2QEX - chains 0 and R of the 31 polymer chains in the assembly; structure by X-ray diffraction, 2.90 A resolution.

== Chain 0 ==
Molecule: 23S ribosomal RNA
From: Haloarcula marismortui
Sequence (2772 nucleotides; row label = number of the first residue in the row; note: 151 numbers in that range are skipped by the numbering (no residue carries them; nothing is unmodelled there)):
     1 GUUGGCUACUAUGCCAGCUGGUGGAUUGCUCGGCUCAGGCGCUGAUGAAG
    51 GACGUGCCAAGCUGCGAUAAGCCAUGGGGAGCCGCACGGAGGCGAAGAAC
   101 CAUGGAUUUCCGAAUGAGAAUCUCU
   128 AACAAUUGCUUCGCGCAAUGAGGAACCCCGAGAACUGAAACAUCUCAGUA
   178 UCGGGAGGAACAGAAAACGCAAUGUGAUGUCGUUAGUAACCGCGAGUGAA
   228 CGCGAUACAGCCCAAACCGAAGCCCUCACGGGCAAUGUGGUGUCAGGGCU
   278 ACCUCUCAUCAGCCGACCGUCUCGACGAAGUCUCUUGGAACAGAGCGUGA
   328 UACAGGGUGACAACCCCGUACUCGAGACCAGUACGACGUGCGGUAGUGCC
   378 AGAGUAGCGGGGGUUGGAUAUCCCUCGCGAAUAACGCAGGCAUCGACUGC
   428 GAAGGCUAAACACAACCUGAGACCGAUAGUGAACAAGUAGUGUGAACGAA
   478 CGCUGCAAAGUACCCUCAGAAGGGAGGCGAAAUAGAGCAUGAAAUCAGUU
   528 GGCGAUCGAGCGACAGGGCAUACAAGGUCCCUCGACGAAUGACCGACGCG
   578 CGAGCGUCCAGUAAGACUCACGGGAAGCCGAUGUUCUGUCGUACGUUUUG
   628 AAAAACGAGCCAGGGAGUGUGUCUGCAUGGCAAGUCUAACCGGAGUAUCC
   678 GGGGAGGCACAGGGAAACCGACAUGGCCGCAGGGCUU
   716 GCCCGAGGGCCGCCGUCUUCAAGGGCGGGGAGCCAUGUGGACACGACCCG
   766 AAUCCGGACGAUCUACGCAUGGACAAGAUGAAGCGUGCCGAAAGGCACGU
   816 GGAAGUCUGUUAGAGUUGGUGUCCUACAAUACCCUCUCGUGAUCUAUGUG
   866 UAGGGGUGAAAGGCCCAUCGAGUCCGGCAACAGCUGGUUCCAAUCGAAAC
   916 AUGUCGAAGCAUGACCUCCGCCGAGGUAGUCUGUGAGGUAGAGCGACCGA
   966 UUGGU
   999 CCUGUCAAACUCCAAACUUACAGACGCCGUUUGACGCGGGGAUUCCGGUG
  1049 CGCGGGGUAAGCCUGUGUACCAGGAGGGGAACAACCCAGAGAUAGGUUAA
  1099 GGUCCCCAAGUGUGGAUUAAGUGUAAUCCUCUGAAGGUGGUCUCGAGCCC
  1149 UAGACAGCCGGGAGGUGAGCUUAGAAGCAGCUACCCUCUAAGAAAAGCGU
  1199 AACAGCUUACCGGCCGAGGUUUGAGGCGCCCAAAAUGAUCGGGACUCAAA
  1249 UCCACCACCGAGACCUGUCCGUACCACUCAUACUGGUAAUCGAGUAGAUU
  1299 GGCGCUCUAAUUGGAUGGAAGUAGGGGUGAAAACUCCUAUGGACCGAUUA
  1349 GUGACGAAAAUCCUGGCCAUAGUAGCAGCGAUAGUCGGGUGAGAACCCCG
  1399 ACGGCCUAAUGGAUAAGGGUUCCUCAGCACUGCUGAUCAGCUGAGGGUUA
  1449 GCCGGUCCUAAGUCAUACCGCAACUCGACUAUGACGAAAUGGGAAACGGG
  1499 UUAAUAUUCCCGUGCCACUAUGCAGUGAAAGUUGACGCCCUGGGGUCGAU
  1549 CACGCUGGGCA
  1561 UCGCCCAGUCGAACCGUCCAACUCCGUGGAAGCCGUAAUGGCAGGAAGCG
  1611 GACGAACGGCGGCAUAGGGAAACGUGAUUCAACCUGGGGCCCAUGAAAAG
  1661 ACGAGCAUAGUGUCCGUACCGAGAACCGACACAGGUGUCCAUGGCGGCGA
  1711 AAGCCAAGGCCUGUCGGGAGCAACCAACGUUAGGGAAUUCGGCAAGUUAG
  1761 UCCCGUACCUUCGGAAGAAGGGAUGCCUGCUCCGGAACGGAGCAGGUCGC
  1811 AGUGACUCGGAAGCUCGGACUGUCUAGUAACAACAUAGGUGACCGCAAAU
  1861 CCGCAAGGACUCGUACGGUCACUGAAUCCUGCCCAGUGCAGGUAUCUGAA
  1911 CACCUCGUACAAGAGGACGAAGGACCUGUCAACGGCGGGGG
  1964 UCUUAAGGUAGCGUAGUACCUUGCCGCAUCAGUAGCGGCUUGCAUGAAUG
  2014 GAUUAACCAGAGCUUCACUGUCCCAACGUUGGGCCCGGUGAACUGUACAU
  2064 UCCAGUGCGGAGUCUGGAGACACCCAGGGGGAAGCGAAGACCCUAUGGAG
  2114 CUUUACUGCAGGCUGUCGCUGAG
  2237 GACUCUCACUCCGGGAGGAGGACACCGAUAGCCGGGCAGUUUGACUGGGG
  2287 CGGUACGCGCUCGAAAAGAUAUCGAGCGCGCCCUAUGGCUAUCUCAGCCG
  2337 GG
  2344 GACCCGGCGAAGAGUGCAAGAGCAAAAGAUAGCUUGACAGUGUUCUUCCC
  2394 AACGAGGAACGCUGACGCGAAAGCGUGGUCUAGCGAACCAAUUAGCCUGC
  2444 UUGAUGCGGGCAAUUGAUGACAGAAAAGCUACCCUAGGGAUAACAGAGUC
  2494 GUCACUCGCAAGAGCACAUAUCGACCGAGUGGCUUGCUACCUCGAUGUCG
  2544 GUUCCCUCCAUCCUGCCCGUGCAGAAGCGGGCAAGGGUGAGGUUGUUCGC
  2594 CUAUUAAAGGAGGUCGUGAGCUGGGUUUAGACCGUCGUGAGACAGGUCGG
  2644 CUGCUAUCUACUGGGUGUGUA
  2667 GGUGUCUGACAAGAACGACCGUAUAGUACGAGAGGAACUACGGUUGGUGG
  2717 CCACUGGUGUACCGGUUGUUCGAGAGAGCACGUGCCGGGUAGCCACGCCA
  2767 CACGGGGUAAGAGCUGAACGCAUCUAAGCUCGAAACCCACUUGGAAAAGA
  2817 GACACCGCCGAGGUCCCGCGUACAAGACGCGGUCGAUAGACUCGGGGUGU
  2867 GCGCGUCGAGGUAACGAGACGUUAAGCCCACGAGCACUAACAGACCAAAG
  2917 CCAUCAU
Disordered / not traced: 1-9, 2915-2923
Modified residues: 1MA (6-hydro-1-methyladenosine-5'-monophosphate) at position 628, OMU (o2'-methyluridine 5'-monophosphate) at position 2587, OMG (o2'-methylguanosine-5'-monophosphate) at position 2588, UR3 (3-methyluridine-5'-monophoshate) at position 2619, PSU (pseudouridine-5'-monophosphate) at position 2621
Metal / ion sites: Mg2+ site 1 near G28 (its only coordinating residue here); Na+ site 1: C40, G41, C443; Na+ site 2: G56, G61; Na+ site 3: G66, U107, U108; Mg2+ site 2 near U115 (its only coordinating residue here); Na+ site 4: C130, U146, G147; Na+ site 5 near C141 (its only coordinating residue here); Mg2+ site 3: C162, U2276; K+ site 1: C162, U163, U172; Mg2+ site 4: A165, A167, C168; Na+ site 6: A165, A166, A167; Mg2+ site 5: A166, G219; 64 more Na+ sites not listed; 88 more Mg2+ sites not listed; 1 more K+ sites not listed
Residues lining bound ligands: negamycin: U22, G24, U510, A511, C515, A516, U517, G518, U1338, G1339

== Chain R ==
Name: 50S ribosomal protein L22P
From: Haloarcula marismortui
Reference sequence: P10970 (RL22_HALMA); residues 0-154 here correspond to UniProt positions 1-155 (UniProt number = residue number + 1)
Sequence (155 residues; row label = number of the first residue in the row; numbering starts at 0):
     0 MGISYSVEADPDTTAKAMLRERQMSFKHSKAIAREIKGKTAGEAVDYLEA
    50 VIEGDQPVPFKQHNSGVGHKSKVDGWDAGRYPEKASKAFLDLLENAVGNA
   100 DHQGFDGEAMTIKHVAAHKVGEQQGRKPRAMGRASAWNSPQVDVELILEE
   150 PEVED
Disordered / not traced: 0, 151-154
Metal / ion sites: Na+ site 1: Gln61, Asn63; Mg2+: Gly65 (shared with C2048(0), A2089(0) of chain 0); Na+ site 2: Ser70, Val72; Na+ site 3: Val72, Trp75 (shared with U2659(0), G2660(0) of chain 0)

== Chain 0 / chain R interface ==
Pairs across the interface (128; chain 0 residue first):
  A11(0) with Lys60(R), hydrogen bond to the phosphate
  U12(0) with Lys60(R), salt bridge to the phosphate; Trp75(R), sugar contact
  G13(0) with Gln61(R), phosphate contact
  U19(0) with Ser5(R), hydrogen bond to the sugar
  G20(0) with Ile2(R), sugar contact; Ser3(R), hydrogen bond to the sugar; Ser5(R), sugar contact; His117(R), base contact
  G21(0) with Gly1(R), phosphate contact; Ile2(R), sugar contact; Ser3(R), hydrogen bond to the phosphate; Val119(R), sugar contact
  U22(0) with Gly1(R), hydrogen bond to the phosphate; Val119(R), sugar contact
  C492(0) with His101(R), hydrogen bond to the sugar
  U493(0) with Asn94(R), base contact
  C494(0) with Glu93(R), sugar contact
  G499(0) with Arg19(R), phosphate contact; Asn94(R), hydrogen bond to the base
  G500(0) with Ala16(R), sugar contact; Met17(R), sugar contact; Arg19(R), salt bridge to the phosphate; Asn94(R), hydrogen bond to the sugar; Asn98(R), base contact
  G501(0) with Tyr4(R), hydrogen bond to the phosphate; Lys15(R), sugar contact; Met17(R), phosphate contact; Asn98(R), sugar contact; Gln102(R), hydrogen bond to the sugar
  A502(0) with Lys15(R), phosphate contact
  U510(0) with Ser3(R), base contact
  C523(0) with Phe25(R), sugar contact; Lys29(R), phosphate contact
  A524(0) with Phe25(R), sugar contact; Lys29(R), salt bridge to the phosphate; Gln61(R), phosphate contact; Ala115(R), sugar contact; Ala116(R), hydrogen bond to the sugar; His117(R), hydrogen bond to the base
  G525(0) with Lys36(R), phosphate contact; His113(R), sugar contact; Ala115(R), sugar contact
  U526(0) with Lys36(R), salt bridge to the phosphate
  U840(0) with Arg128(R), hydrogen bond to the sugar; Ala129(R), phosphate contact; Arg132(R), hydrogen bond to the sugar
  A841(0) with Arg128(R), salt bridge to the phosphate; Ala129(R), hydrogen bond to the phosphate; Met130(R), base contact
  A843(0) with Arg128(R), phosphate contact; Ala129(R), phosphate contact
  A844(0) with Ala129(R), phosphate contact; Met130(R), hydrogen bond to the phosphate; Gly131(R), base contact
  A1369(0) with Lys26(R), hydrogen bond to the sugar; Ser64(R), hydrogen bond to the phosphate
  G1370(0) with Ser24(R), hydrogen bond to the base; Lys26(R), salt bridge to the phosphate; His62(R), salt bridge to the phosphate; Asn63(R), hydrogen bond to the phosphate; Ser64(R), hydrogen bond to the phosphate; Arg79(R), sugar contact; Pro139(R), base contact
  U1371(0) with Arg79(R), salt bridge to the phosphate
  A1372(0) with Trp136(R), base contact
  G1373(0) with Trp136(R), base contact
  C1428(0) with Gln22(R), phosphate contact; Gln122(R), phosphate contact
  C1431(0) with Lys126(R), hydrogen bond to the base
  A1689(0) with Pro127(R), base contact; Arg128(R), hydrogen bond to the base; Gly131(R), base contact; Arg132(R), hydrogen bond to the base; Ala133(R), base contact
  C1690(0) with Pro127(R), base contact
  C2048(0) with Gly65(R), phosphate contact; Lys69(R), hydrogen bond to the phosphate
  C2049(0) with Lys69(R), salt bridge to the phosphate; Gly78(R), phosphate contact; Arg79(R), salt bridge to the phosphate; Tyr80(R), phosphate contact
  G2050(0) with Arg79(R), salt bridge to the phosphate; Tyr80(R), hydrogen bond to the phosphate; Pro81(R), phosphate contact; Glu82(R), hydrogen bond to the sugar
  G2051(0) with His27(R), phosphate contact; Pro81(R), phosphate contact; Glu82(R), hydrogen bond to the phosphate; Lys83(R), hydrogen bond to the phosphate
  U2052(0) with Lys83(R), salt bridge to the phosphate
  G2053(0) with Trp136(R), sugar contact; Asn137(R), phosphate contact; Ser138(R), hydrogen bond to the phosphate
  A2054(0) with Arg128(R), hydrogen bond to the base; Ser134(R), hydrogen bond to the sugar; Ala135(R), hydrogen bond to the sugar; Trp136(R), phosphate contact; Asn137(R), hydrogen bond to the phosphate
  A2055(0) with Arg128(R), sugar contact; Arg132(R), hydrogen bond to the sugar; Ser134(R), sugar contact; Ala135(R), phosphate contact
  C2086(0) with Trp75(R), sugar contact
  C2087(0) with His68(R), hydrogen bond to the sugar; Asp76(R), sugar contact
  C2088(0) with Asn63(R), phosphate contact; Ser64(R), phosphate contact; Gly65(R), hydrogen bond to the phosphate; Val66(R), sugar contact
  A2089(0) with Gly65(R), phosphate contact
  U2648(0) with Arg128(R), base contact
  G2657(0) with His68(R), base contact
  G2658(0) with His68(R), hydrogen bond to the sugar; Asp76(R), hydrogen bond to the base
  U2659(0) with Trp75(R), hydrogen bond to the sugar; Asp76(R), hydrogen bond to the sugar
  G2660(0) with Val72(R), phosphate contact; Asp73(R), phosphate contact; Gly74(R), hydrogen bond to the phosphate; Trp75(R), phosphate contact
  C2831(0) with Lys71(R), phosphate contact
  C2832(0) with Lys71(R), salt bridge to the phosphate
  A2841(0) with Gly67(R), sugar contact; His68(R), hydrogen bond to the sugar
  G2842(0) with His68(R), sugar contact; Ser70(R), phosphate contact
  A2843(0) with Ser70(R), phosphate contact
Also at the interface, not in a pair above, chain 0 (58 interface residues in all): C491, A1427, U1429, C2056
Also at the interface, not in a pair above, chain R (68 interface residues in all): Val6, Arg33, Ala84, Lys118

== Overview ==
58 residues of chain 0 and 68 residues of chain R are in contact, with 43 hydrogen bonds and 13 salt bridges.
Polar pairs include G499(0)-Asn94(R), A524(0)-His117(R) and G1370(0)-Ser24(R). Bound to chain 0: negamycin.
C40(0), G41(0) and C443(0) coordinate Na+ site 1.
Here chain 0 is 23S ribosomal RNA and chain R is 50S ribosomal protein L22P, both from Haloarcula marismortui.
Entry 2QEX (Negamycin Binds to the Wall of the Nascent Chain Exit Tunnel of the 50S Ribosomal Subunit) was
determined by X-ray diffraction.
